PDB entry 1CTQ | X-ray diffraction, 1.26 A resolution | chain A

# Chain A
Molecule: Protein (transforming protein P21/H-ras-1)
Source organism: Homo sapiens
UniProt: P01112 (RASH_HUMAN); numbering as in UniProt (aligned over 1-166)
Sequence (166 residues; row label = number of the first residue in the row):
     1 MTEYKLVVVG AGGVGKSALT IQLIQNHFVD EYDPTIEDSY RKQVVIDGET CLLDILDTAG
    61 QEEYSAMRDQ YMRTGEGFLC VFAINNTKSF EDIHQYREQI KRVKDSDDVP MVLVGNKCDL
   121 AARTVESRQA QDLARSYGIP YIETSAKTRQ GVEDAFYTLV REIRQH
Curated features (UniProtKB/Swiss-Prot):
  - region: His166 (Hypervariable region)
  - motif: Tyr32 to Tyr40 (Effector region)
  - binding site (GTP): Gly13 to Ala18, Val29 to Thr35, Ala59, Gly60, Asn116 to Asp119, Ser145 to Lys147
  - modified residue: Met1 (N-acetylmethionine), Thr2 (N-acetylthreonine), Cys118 (S-nitrosocysteine)
  - glycosylation: Thr35 (Microbial infection: O-linked (Glc) threonine)
  - natural variant: Gly12 (G12A: In CSTLO; G12C: In CSTLO; G12D: In CSTLO; G12E: In CSTLO; G12S: In CSTLO and CMEMS; G12V: In CSTLO, bladder carcinoma and CMEMS), Gly13 (G13C: In CSTLO; G13D: In CSTLO; G13R: In SFM), Gln22 (Q22K: In CMEMS), Glu37 (E37EE: In CSTLO), Thr58 (T58I: In CSTLO), Gln61 (Q61K: In NMTC2; Q61L: In melanoma), Glu63 (E63K: In CMEMS), Ser89 (S89C: Found in a patient with severe fetal hydrops and pleural effusion; uncertain significance), Lys117 (K117R: In CSTLO), Ala146 (A146T: In CSTLO; A146V: In CSTLO)
  - mutagenesis: Ser17 (S17N: Dominant negative. Prevents PLCE1 EGF-induced recruitment to plasma membrane. No effect on subcellular location of isoform 2), Asn26 (N26G: Loss of interaction with PLCE1; when associated with V-12), Val29 (V29A: No effect on interaction with PLCE1; when associated with V-12), Tyr32 (Y32F: Loss of interaction and recruitment to plasma membrane of PLCE1; when associated with V-12), Pro34 (P34G: No effect on interaction with PLCE1; when associated with V-12), Thr35 (T35S: Loss of interaction with PLCE1; when associated with V-12), Glu37 (E37G: No effect on interaction with PLCE1; when associated with V-12), Asp38 (D38N: No effect on interaction with PLCE1; when associated with V-12), Ser39 (S39C: No effect on interaction with PLCE1; when associated with V-12), Ala59 (A59T: Loss of GTPase activity and creation of an autophosphorylation site), Gln61 (Q61I: Moderately increased transformation of cultured cell lines; Q61R: Promotes interaction with SHOC2 and PP1C; Q61V: Strongly increased transformation of cultured cell lines), Ala83 (A83T: GTP-binding activity reduced by factor of 30), 4 further mutagenesis entries in UniProt
Metal / ion sites: Mg2+: Ser17, Thr35 (together with GMP-PNP)
Residues lining bound ligands: GMP-PNP (GNP; phosphoaminophosphonic acid-guanylate ester): Ala11, Gly12, Gly13, Val14, Gly15, Lys16, Ser17, Ala18, Phe28, Val29, Asp30, Glu31, Asp33, Pro34, Thr35, Thr58, Ala59, Gly60, Asn116, Lys117, Asp119, Leu120, Ser145, Ala146, Lys147
What the authors report for this chain:
  - conformationally variable residues (order/disorder transition): Gln61 to Met67
  - Mg2+ coordination through a water molecule: Asp57
  - contacts within the chain: Gln61-Glu63 (hydrogen bond)
  - catalytic residues: Thr35, Gln61 (proposed by the authors, not directly observed)
  - mutagenesis - G12V (kcat = 0.0040 min-1): decreased catalytic activity (citing earlier work)
  - mutagenesis - G12P (0.043 min-1): increased catalytic activity (citing earlier work)

# Overview
Bound to chain A: GMP-PNP. Ser17 and Thr35 coordinate Mg2+. Curated annotation (UniProt) lists 22 GTP-binding
residues and 17 mutagenesis sites. The paper reports catalytic residues Thr35 and Gln61; G12V reduces
catalytic activity.
Chain A is Protein (transforming protein P21/H-ras-1) (Homo sapiens); the structure, Structure of P21RAS in
complex with gppnhp at 100 K, was determined by X-ray diffraction (same publication as 1QRA).
